Entry 6VMS (electron microscopy, 3.80 A resolution); this record covers chains A and E of the 5 polymer chains in the assembly.

# Chain A
Name: Guanine nucleotide-binding protein G(i) subunit alpha-1
Source organism: Rattus norvegicus
UniProtKB: P10824 (GNAI1_RAT); residue numbers follow UniProt; this construct covers 1-354
Chain sequence (354 residues; row label = number of the first residue in the row):
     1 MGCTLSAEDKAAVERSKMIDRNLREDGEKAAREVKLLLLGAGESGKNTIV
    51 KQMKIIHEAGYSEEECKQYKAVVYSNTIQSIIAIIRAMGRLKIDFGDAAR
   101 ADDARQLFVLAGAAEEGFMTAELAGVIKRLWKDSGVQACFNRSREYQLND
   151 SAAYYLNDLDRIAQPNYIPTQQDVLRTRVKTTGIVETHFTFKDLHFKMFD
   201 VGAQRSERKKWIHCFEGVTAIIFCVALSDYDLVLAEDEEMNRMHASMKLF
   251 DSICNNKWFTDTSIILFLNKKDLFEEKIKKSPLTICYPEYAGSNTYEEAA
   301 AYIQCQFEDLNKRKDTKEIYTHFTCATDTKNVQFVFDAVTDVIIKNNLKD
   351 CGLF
Not modelled in the structure: 1, 56-181
Sequence notes: conflict N47 (Ser in P10824), A203 (Gly in P10824), A245 (Glu in P10824)
Swiss-Prot annotation at these positions:
  - region: K35 to K46, T48 (G1 motif), D173 to T181 (G2 motif), F196 to G202, Q204, R205 (G3 motif), I265 to D272 (G4 motif), T324 to T329 (G5 motif)
  - binding site (GTP): E43 to K46, T48, D150, S151, L175 to R178, D200 to G202, Q204, N269 to D272, A326
  - binding site (Mg(2+)): T181
  - lipidation: G2 (N-myristoyl glycine), C3 (S-palmitoyl cysteine)
  - mutagenesis: G2 (G2A: Abolishes myristoylation and palmitoylation), C3 (C3S: Abolishes palmitoylation), E43 (E43A: Mildly impairs receptor binding; mildly decreases basal and receptor-stimulated GDP exchange), N149 (N149I: Inhibits interaction with RGS14. Does not inhibit interaction with RIC8A), F189 (F189Y: Increases basal GDP exchange rate; no effect on receptor-stimulated GDP exchange), F191 (F191Y: No effect on basal GDP exchange rate; mildly decreases receptor-stimulated GDP exchange), Q204 (Q204L: Expected to have lost GTPase activity; inhibits the forskolin-mediated increase of cellular cAMP levels. Does not inhibit interaction with RGS14 at centrosomes), T329 (T329A: Increases basal GDP exchange rate and inhibits the forskolin-mediated increase of cellular cAMP levels), V332 (V332A: Increases basal GDP exchange rate), F336 (F336A/C: Increases basal GDP exchange rate; mildly decreases receptor-stimulated GDP exchange; F336Y: Strongly increases basal GDP exchange rate; mildly decreases receptor-stimulated GDP exchange), K345 (K345L: Mildly impairs receptor binding; mildly decreases basal and receptor-stimulated GDP exchange)
Reported in the primary citation:
  - post-translational modification sites: G2, C3 (citing earlier work)

# Chain E
Name: scFv16
Source organism: Homo sapiens
Notes: antibody fragment or engineered binder
Chain sequence (259 residues; numbered 1 to 259; the number before each row is that of its first residue):
     1 DVQLVESGGGLVQPGGSRKLSCSASGFAFSSFGMHWVRQAPEKGLEWVAY
    51 ISSGSGTIYYADTVKGRFTISRDDPKNTLFLQMTSLRSEDTAMYYCVRSI
   101 YYYGSSPFDFWGQGTTLTVSSGGGGSGGGGSGGGGSDIVMTQATSSVPVT
   151 PGESVSISCRSSKSLLHSNGNTYLYWFLQRPGQSPQLLIYRMSNLASGVP
   201 DRFSGSGSGTAFTLTISRLEAEDVGVYYCMQHLEYPLTFGAGTKLELKAA
   251 AHHHHHHHH
Not modelled in the structure: 1, 122-135, 248-259
Cystine bridges: C22-C96, C159-C229

# How chain A and chain E interact
Residue-residue contacts (21):
  T4(A) with H167(E)
  S6(A) with H167(E), hydrogen bond; Y173(E)
  A7(A) with H232(E); L233(E); Y235(E), hydrophobic
  E8(A) with Y101(E); P107(E); Y173(E); Y175(E), hydrogen bond; R191(E), salt bridge; H232(E), salt bridge
  A11(A) with Y101(E), hydrophobic
  A12(A) with Y101(E)
  E14(A) with S52(E); T57(E)
  R15(A) with S31(E), hydrogen bond (side chain-backbone); I100(E); Y102(E)
  M18(A) with S53(E); G54(E)
Interface residues without a listed pair, chain A (10 interface residues in all): D9
Interface residues without a listed pair, chain E (19 interface residues in all): Y50, G56, N169

# Summary
The interface between chain A and chain E involves 10 residues on one side and 19 on the other; the contacts
include 3 hydrogen bonds and 2 salt bridges. Among the polar pairs are E8(A)-R191(E), E8(A)-H232(E) and
S6(A)-H167(E). The paper reports modification sites G2(A) and C3(A).
Here chain A is Guanine nucleotide-binding protein G(i) subunit alpha-1 (Rattus norvegicus) and chain E is
scFv16 (Homo sapiens). Entry 6VMS (Structure of a D2 dopamine receptor-G-protein complex in a lipid membrane)
was determined by electron microscopy.
